4G7Q - chains A and B of the 3 polymer chains in the assembly; structure by X-ray diffraction, 2.60 A resolution.

== Chain A ==
Molecule: Cytochrome c oxidase subunit 1
Source organism: Thermus thermophilus
Notes: EC 1.9.3.1
Reference sequence: Q5SJ79 (COX1_THET8); numbering as in UniProt (aligned over 2-562)
Sequence (569 residues; numbered -6 to 562; the number before each row is that of its first residue; numbers below 1 keep their minus sign (Met-6 is residue -6)):
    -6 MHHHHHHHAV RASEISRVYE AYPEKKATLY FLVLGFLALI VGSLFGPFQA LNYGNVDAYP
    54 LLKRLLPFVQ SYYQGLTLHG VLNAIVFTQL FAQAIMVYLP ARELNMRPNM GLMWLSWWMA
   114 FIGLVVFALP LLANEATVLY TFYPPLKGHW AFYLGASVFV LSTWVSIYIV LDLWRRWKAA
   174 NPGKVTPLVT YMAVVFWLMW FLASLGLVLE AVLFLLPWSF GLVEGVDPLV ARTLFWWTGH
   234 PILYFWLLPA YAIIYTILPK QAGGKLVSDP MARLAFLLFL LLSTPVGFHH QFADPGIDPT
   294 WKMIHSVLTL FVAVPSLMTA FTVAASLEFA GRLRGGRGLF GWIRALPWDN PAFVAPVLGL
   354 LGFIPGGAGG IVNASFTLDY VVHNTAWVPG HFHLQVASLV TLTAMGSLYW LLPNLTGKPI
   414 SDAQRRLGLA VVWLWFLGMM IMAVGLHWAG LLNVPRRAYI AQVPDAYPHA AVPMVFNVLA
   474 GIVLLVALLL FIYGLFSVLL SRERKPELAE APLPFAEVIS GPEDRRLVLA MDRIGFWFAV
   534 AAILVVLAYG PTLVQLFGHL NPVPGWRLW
Disordered / not traced: -6 to 8
Differences from the reference sequence: expression tag (-6 to 1); engineered mutation Phe120 (Ala in Q5SJ79), Leu236 (Val in Q5SJ79)
Ion coordination: heme Fe: His72, His386; Cu ion: His233, His282, His283 (together with peroxide ion); heme-as Fe: His384 (together with peroxide ion)
Residues lining bound ligands:
  - heme-as (HAS): Tyr133, Thr134, Trp229, His233, Leu236, Tyr237, Trp239, Leu240, Tyr244, His282, His283, Phe285, Thr302, Val305, Ala306, Ser309, Leu310, Thr312, Ala313, Val316, Ala317, Leu320, Trp335, Ile336, Leu339, Trp341, Val350, Leu353, Leu354, Phe356, Ile357, Gly360, Gly363, Ile364, Asn366, Ala367, Asp372, His376, Asn377, Val381, His384, Phe385, Gln388, Val389, Val393, Arg449, Arg450
  - heme (HEM): Leu32, Ser36, Gly39, Pro40, Gln42, Ala43, Tyr46, Tyr65, Leu69, His72, Gly73, Asn76, Ala77, Phe80, Thr81, Leu132, Tyr133, Pro382, Phe385, His386, Val389, Ala390, Thr394, Trp428, Met432, Met435, Arg449, Arg450, Ala451, Leu477
  - peroxide ion (PER): His233, Leu236, His282, His283, His384
UniProt features mapped onto this chain:
  - binding site (Fe(II)-heme a): His72, His386
  - binding site (Cu cation): His233, Tyr237, His282, His283
  - binding site (heme a3): His384
  - cross-link: His233 to Tyr237 (1'-histidyl-3'-tyrosine (His-Tyr))

== Chain B ==
Molecule: Cytochrome c oxidase subunit 2
Source organism: Thermus thermophilus
Notes: EC 1.9.3.1
Reference sequence: Q5SJ80 (COX2_THET8); residue numbers follow UniProt; this construct covers 1-168
Sequence (168 residues; each row starts with the number of its first residue):
     1 MVDEHKAHKA ILAYEKGWLA FSLAMLFVFI ALIAYTLATH TAGVIPAGKL ERVDPTTVRQ
    61 EGPWADPAQA VVQTGPNQYT VYVLAFAFGY QPNPIEVPQG AEIVFKITSP DVIHGFHVEG
   121 TNINVEVLPG EVSTVRYTFK RPGEYRIICN QYCGLGHQNM FGTIVVKE
Disordered / not traced: 1-2
Ion coordination: dinuclear copper ion: His114, Cys149, Gln151, Cys153, His157, Met160
UniProt features mapped onto this chain:
  - binding site (Cu cation): His114, Cys149, Cys153, His157

== Interface between chain A and chain B ==
Residue-residue contacts (126; chain A residue first):
  Ser64(A) with Leu155(B)
  Tyr66(A) with Tyr152(B), hydrophobic; Leu155(B), hydrophobic; His157(B); Gln158(B), hydrogen bond
  Thr130(A) with Tyr152(B), hydrogen bond (backbone-side chain)
  Leu132(A) with Tyr152(B), hydrophobic
  Tyr136(A) with Gln151(B)
  Pro137(A) with Ile113(B)
  Pro138(A) with Asp111(B); Val112(B); Ile113(B); Pro129(B), hydrophobic
  Leu139(A) with Val112(B), hydrophobic; Tyr152(B), hydrophobic
  Asp220(A) with Arg52(B), salt bridge
  Pro221(A) with Leu128(B), hydrophobic; Pro129(B)
  Leu222(A) with Leu50(B), hydrophobic; Leu128(B)
  Arg225(A) with Ile113(B); Glu126(B), salt bridge; Gln151(B)
  Lys258(A) with Glu4(B), salt bridge
  Val260(A) with His8(B), hydrogen bond (backbone-side chain); Ile11(B), hydrophobic
  Ser261(A) with Leu12(B)
  Met264(A) with Glu15(B); Leu19(B), hydrophobic
  Phe285(A) with Pro46(B)
  Ala286(A) with Asn124(B); Val125(B); Glu126(B), hydrogen bond (backbone-backbone)
  Asp287(A) with Pro46(B); Glu126(B)
  Pro288(A) with Glu126(B); Glu131(B); Val132(B); Ser133(B)
  Gly289(A) with Ala47(B); Gly48(B); Lys49(B); Leu50(B)
  Ile290(A) with Gly48(B)
  Asp291(A) with Gly48(B)
  Pro292(A) with Pro46(B); Gly48(B)
  Lys295(A) with Pro46(B)
  Met296(A) with Ile30(B); Ile33(B), hydrophobic; Leu37(B), hydrophobic
  Val300(A) with Ile30(B), hydrophobic
  Leu303(A) with Leu26(B); Ile30(B), hydrophobic
  Phe304(A) with Phe27(B), hydrophobic
  Val307(A) with Leu26(B), hydrophobic
  Leu310(A) with Trp18(B), hydrogen bond (backbone-side chain); Leu26(B), hydrophobic
  Met311(A) with Glu15(B); Leu19(B), hydrophobic
  Phe314(A) with Ile11(B); Tyr14(B), hydrophobic; Glu15(B); Trp18(B)
  Thr315(A) with Glu15(B), hydrogen bond
  Ala318(A) with Ile11(B), hydrophobic
  Phe322(A) with Glu4(B)
  Ser368(A) with Ile33(B)
  Phe369(A) with Ile33(B), hydrophobic; Ile45(B), hydrophobic
  Thr370(A) with Thr36(B), hydrogen bond; Leu37(B); Ile45(B)
  Tyr373(A) with Val44(B), hydrophobic; Ile45(B); Pro46(B); Asn122(B); Asn124(B), hydrogen bond (backbone-side chain)
  Val374(A) with Asn122(B)
  His376(A) with Asn124(B), hydrogen bond (backbone-side chain); Glu126(B), salt bridge; Asn150(B), hydrogen bond (backbone-side chain)
  Asn377(A) with Glu126(B), hydrogen bond; Asn150(B), hydrogen bond (side chain-backbone); Gln151(B)
  Thr378(A) with His117(B)
  Leu445(A) with Glu119(B)
  Asn446(A) with His117(B); Glu119(B); Gly120(B); Ile148(B)
  Pro448(A) with Asn150(B)
  Arg449(A) with His157(B)
  Arg450(A) with Gln151(B), hydrogen bond; His157(B), hydrogen bond (backbone-side chain)
  Ala451(A) with His157(B)
  Tyr452(A) with Gln158(B)
  Val456(A) with Gln158(B); Asn159(B)
  Ala459(A) with Arg146(B), hydrogen bond (backbone-side chain)
  Tyr460(A) with Arg146(B); Ile148(B); Phe161(B)
  Ile512(A) with Glu4(B); His8(B)
  Ser513(A) with Glu4(B), hydrogen bond (backbone-side chain); His5(B); His8(B)
  Gly514(A) with His8(B)
  Pro515(A) with His8(B)
  Leu549(A) with Leu50(B), hydrophobic
  His552(A) with Arg52(B), hydrogen bond (backbone-side chain)
  Asn554(A) with Arg52(B); Val53(B), hydrogen bond (side chain-backbone); Gly130(B), hydrogen bond (side chain-backbone)
  Val556(A) with Pro55(B), hydrophobic; Pro129(B); Gly130(B)
  Pro557(A) with Thr56(B)
  Trp559(A) with Asp111(B); Val112(B), hydrophobic
  Leu561(A) with Val112(B), hydrophobic; Cys153(B); Gly154(B); Leu155(B), hydrogen bond (backbone-backbone)
  Trp562(A) with Leu155(B), hydrophobic
Other interface residues (no listed pair), chain A (72 interface residues in all): Val131, Ser299, Ile364, Ile453, Gln548, Leu553
Other interface residues (no listed pair), chain B (63 interface residues in all): Ala7, Ser22, Leu23, Phe29, Ala34, Ala87, Phe88, Pro110, Cys149

== Overview ==
The interface between chain A and chain B involves 72 residues on one side and 63 on the other, with 20
hydrogen bonds and 4 salt bridges. Polar pairs include Asp220(A)-Arg52(B), Arg225(A)-Glu126(B) and
Lys258(A)-Glu4(B). Chain A binds heme, heme-as and peroxide ion.
Chain A is Cytochrome c oxidase subunit 1 and chain B is Cytochrome c oxidase subunit 2, both from Thermus
thermophilus; the structure, Structure of Recombinant Cytochrome ba3 Oxidase mutant V236L from Thermus
thermophilus, was determined by X-ray diffraction.
